6Q3G - chains T1 and BJ of the 668 polymer chains in the assembly; structure by electron microscopy, 3.80 A resolution.

== Chain T1 (and BJ) ==
Name: Major head protein
Source organism: Staphylococcus phage P68
Notes: chain BJ of this document is another copy of the same molecule, construct and numbering; everything in this record applies to it too
Reference sequence: Q859I3 (Q859I3_9CAUD); residues 1-408 here = UniProt positions 1-408
Sequence (408 residues; numbered 1 to 408; the number before each row is that of its first residue):
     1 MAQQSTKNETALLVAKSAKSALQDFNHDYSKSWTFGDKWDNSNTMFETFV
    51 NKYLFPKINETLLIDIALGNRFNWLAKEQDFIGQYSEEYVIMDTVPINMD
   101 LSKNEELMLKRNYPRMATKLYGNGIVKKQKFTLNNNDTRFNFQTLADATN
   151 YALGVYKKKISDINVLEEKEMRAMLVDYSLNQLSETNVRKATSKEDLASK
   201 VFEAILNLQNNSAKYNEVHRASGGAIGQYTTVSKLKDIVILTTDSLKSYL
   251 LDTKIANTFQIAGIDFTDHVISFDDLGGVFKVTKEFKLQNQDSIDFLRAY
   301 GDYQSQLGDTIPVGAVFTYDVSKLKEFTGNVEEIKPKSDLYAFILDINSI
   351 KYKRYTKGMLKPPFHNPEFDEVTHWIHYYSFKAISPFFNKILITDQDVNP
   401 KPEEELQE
Not modelled in the structure: 1-3, 397-408

== Chain T1 / chain BJ interface ==
Contacting residue pairs - 83 pairs, chain T1 then chain BJ:
  Gln4(T1) - Lys7(BJ)
  Gln4(T1) - Leu12(BJ)
  Ser5(T1) - Ser5(BJ)
  Ser5(T1) - Thr6(BJ)
  Thr6(T1) - Ser5(BJ)
  Thr6(T1) - Thr6(BJ)  hydrogen bond (backbone-backbone)
  Thr6(T1) - Leu12(BJ)
  Thr6(T1) - Ala15(BJ)
  Lys7(T1) - Gln4(BJ)
  Lys7(T1) - Ser5(BJ)
  Asn8(T1) - Ala15(BJ)
  Ala11(T1) - Ala11(BJ)
  Leu12(T1) - Gln4(BJ)
  Leu12(T1) - Thr6(BJ)
  Leu13(T1) - Met45(BJ)
  Val14(T1) - Thr44(BJ)
  Val14(T1) - Met45(BJ)  hydrogen bond (backbone-backbone)
  Val14(T1) - Phe46(BJ)  hydrophobic
  Ala15(T1) - Thr6(BJ)
  Ala15(T1) - Ala11(BJ)  hydrophobic
  Ala15(T1) - Asn43(BJ)
  Ala15(T1) - Met45(BJ)
  Lys16(T1) - Thr44(BJ)
  Lys16(T1) - Met45(BJ)  hydrogen bond (backbone-side chain)
  Ser17(T1) - Asn43(BJ)
  Ser17(T1) - Thr44(BJ)
  Ser17(T1) - Met45(BJ)  hydrogen bond (backbone-side chain)
  Ala18(T1) - Met45(BJ)
  Lys19(T1) - Met45(BJ)
  Ser20(T1) - Thr44(BJ)
  Ser20(T1) - Met45(BJ)
  Ser20(T1) - Glu47(BJ)  hydrogen bond
  Ala21(T1) - Glu47(BJ)
  Leu22(T1) - Glu47(BJ)  hydrogen bond (backbone-backbone)
  Leu22(T1) - Thr48(BJ)
  Leu22(T1) - Lys52(BJ)
  Asn26(T1) - Phe49(BJ)
  Asn43(T1) - Ser17(BJ)
  Thr44(T1) - Val14(BJ)  hydrogen bond (side chain-backbone)
  Thr44(T1) - Ala15(BJ)
  Thr44(T1) - Ser17(BJ)
  Thr44(T1) - Ser20(BJ)
  Met45(T1) - Leu13(BJ)
  Met45(T1) - Val14(BJ)  hydrogen bond (backbone-backbone)
  Met45(T1) - Lys16(BJ)
  Met45(T1) - Ser17(BJ)
  Met45(T1) - Ser20(BJ)
  Phe46(T1) - Val14(BJ)  hydrophobic
  Phe46(T1) - Phe55(BJ)  hydrophobic
  Glu47(T1) - Ser20(BJ)
  Glu47(T1) - Ala21(BJ)
  Glu47(T1) - Leu22(BJ)  hydrogen bond (backbone-backbone)
  Thr48(T1) - Leu22(BJ)
  Thr48(T1) - Asp137(BJ)
  Phe49(T1) - Leu22(BJ)  hydrophobic
  Phe49(T1) - Asn26(BJ)
  Phe49(T1) - Asp137(BJ)  hydrogen bond (backbone-side chain)
  Val50(T1) - Asn134(BJ)
  Val50(T1) - Asp137(BJ)  hydrogen bond (backbone-side chain)
  Asn51(T1) - Thr138(BJ)
  Asn51(T1) - Asn141(BJ)
  Asn51(T1) - Tyr151(BJ)
  Leu54(T1) - Asn141(BJ)
  Phe55(T1) - Ile58(BJ)  hydrophobic
  Pro56(T1) - Phe55(BJ)
  Lys57(T1) - Ile58(BJ)
  Lys57(T1) - Thr61(BJ)
  Lys57(T1) - Phe142(BJ)
  Lys57(T1) - Gln143(BJ)  hydrogen bond
  Ile58(T1) - Phe55(BJ)  hydrophobic
  Asn134(T1) - Val50(BJ)
  Asp137(T1) - Thr48(BJ)
  Asp137(T1) - Phe49(BJ)  hydrogen bond (side chain-backbone)
  Thr138(T1) - Asn51(BJ)
  Phe140(T1) - Thr48(BJ)
  Asn141(T1) - Thr48(BJ)
  Asn141(T1) - Asn51(BJ)
  Asn141(T1) - Leu54(BJ)
  Asn141(T1) - Lys57(BJ)
  Phe142(T1) - Lys57(BJ)
  Gln143(T1) - Lys57(BJ)
  Gln143(T1) - Ile58(BJ)
  Tyr151(T1) - Asn51(BJ)  hydrogen bond
Other interface residues (no listed pair), chain T1 (42 interface residues in all): Thr10, Trp39
Other interface residues (no listed pair), chain BJ (41 interface residues in all): Asn8, Trp39, Pro56, Phe140

== Summary ==
The interface between chain T1 and chain BJ involves 42 residues on one side and 41 on the other, with 14
hydrogen bonds. Polar pairs include Lys16(T1)-Met45(BJ), Ser17(T1)-Met45(BJ) and Ser20(T1)-Glu47(BJ).
Chain T1 and chain BJ are both Major head protein (Staphylococcus phage P68); the structure, Structure of
native bacteriophage P68, was determined by electron microscopy (same publication as 6IAB, 6IAC, 6IAT, 6IAW
and 6IB1).
